PDB entry 5A3X | X-ray diffraction, 2.26 A resolution | chain A

Chain A:
Name: Dual specificity tyrosine-phosphorylation-regulated kinase 1A
Organism: Homo sapiens
Notes: EC 2.7.12.1
Reference sequence: Q13627 (DYR1A_HUMAN); residue numbers follow UniProt; this construct covers 126-490
Amino-acid sequence (368 residues; row label = number of the first residue in the row):
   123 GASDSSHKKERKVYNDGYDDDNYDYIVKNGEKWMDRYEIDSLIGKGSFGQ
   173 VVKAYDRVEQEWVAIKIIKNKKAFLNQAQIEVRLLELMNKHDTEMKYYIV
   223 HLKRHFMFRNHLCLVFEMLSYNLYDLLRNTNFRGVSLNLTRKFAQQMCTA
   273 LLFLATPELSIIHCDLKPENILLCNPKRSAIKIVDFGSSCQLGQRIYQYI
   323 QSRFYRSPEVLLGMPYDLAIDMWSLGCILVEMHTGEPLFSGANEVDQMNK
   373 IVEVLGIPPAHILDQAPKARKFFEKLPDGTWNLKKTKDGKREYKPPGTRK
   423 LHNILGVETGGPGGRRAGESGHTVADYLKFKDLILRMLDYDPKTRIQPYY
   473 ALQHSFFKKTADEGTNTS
Not modelled in the structure: 123-133, 409-413, 482-490
Differences from the reference sequence: expression tag (123-125)
Modified residues: Tyr-321 (o-phosphotyrosine; PTR)
Disulfides: Cys-286/Cys-312
Small-molecule neighbours: QIV (N-(5-oxidanyl-1,3-benzothiazol-2-yl)ethanamide): Ile-165, Phe-170, Val-173, Ala-186, Lys-188, Glu-203, Val-222, Phe-238, Glu-239, Met-240, Leu-241, Leu-294, Val-306, Asp-307
Curated features (UniProtKB/Swiss-Prot):
  - active site: Asp-287 (Proton acceptor)
  - binding site (ATP): Ile-165 to Val-173, Lys-188, Phe-238 to Leu-241
  - modified residue: Tyr-140 (Phosphotyrosine), Tyr-145 (Phosphotyrosine), Tyr-159 (Phosphotyrosine), Tyr-177 (Phosphotyrosine), Tyr-219 (Phosphotyrosine), Ser-310 (Phosphoserine), Tyr-319 (Phosphotyrosine), Tyr-321 (Phosphotyrosine), Thr-402 (Phosphothreonine), Tyr-449 (Phosphotyrosine)
  - mutagenesis: Lys-188 (K188R: Abolished protein kinase activity), Tyr-321 (Y321F: Mildly reduces kinase activity. Does not abolish autophosphorylation on tyrosine residues)

Summary:
Bound to chain A: compound QIV. Curated annotation (UniProt) lists active-site residue Asp-287, 14 ATP-binding
residues and 2 mutagenesis sites.
Chain A is Dual specificity tyrosine-phosphorylation-regulated kinase 1A (Homo sapiens); the structure, DYRK1A
in complex with hydroxy benzothiazole fragment, was determined by X-ray diffraction (same publication as 5A4E,
5A4L, 5A4Q, 5A4T and 5A54).
